3PJ7 - chains B and D of the 4 polymer chains in the assembly; structure by X-ray diffraction, 1.85 A resolution.

# Chain B (and D)
Protein: Red fluorescent protein eqFP578
Organism: Entacmaea quadricolor
Notes: chain D of this document is another copy of the same molecule, construct and numbering; everything in this record applies to it too
Chain sequence (229 residues; each row starts with the number of its first residue; note: 2 numbers in that range are skipped by the numbering (no residue carries them; nothing is unmodelled there)):
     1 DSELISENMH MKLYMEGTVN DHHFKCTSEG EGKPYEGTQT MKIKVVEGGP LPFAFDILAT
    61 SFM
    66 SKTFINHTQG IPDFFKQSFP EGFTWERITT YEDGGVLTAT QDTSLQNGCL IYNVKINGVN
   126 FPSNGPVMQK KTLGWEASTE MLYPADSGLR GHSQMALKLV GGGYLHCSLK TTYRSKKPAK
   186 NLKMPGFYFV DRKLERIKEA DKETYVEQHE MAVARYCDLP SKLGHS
Not modelled in the structure: 1-2, 228-231 (chain D: 1-3, 228-231)
Glycans and other covalent adducts: covalent link Met63-Ser66
Modified / non-standard residues: Met63 ({(4Z)-4-(4-hydroxybenzylidene)-2-[3-(methylthio)propanimidoyl]-5-oxo-4,5-dihydro-1H-imidazol-1-yl}acetic acid; NRQ)

# Chain B / chain D interface
Pairs across the interface (54; chain B residue first):
  Thr18(B) with Thr105(D)
  Asn20(B) with Glu91(D); Thr105(D); Arg179(D)
  Asp21(B) with Thr89(D); Glu91(D); Arg179(D)
  Thr89(B) with Asp21(D)
  Glu91(B) with Asn20(D); Asp21(D); Val124(D); Asn125(D), hydrogen bond (side chain-backbone)
  Arg92(B) with Val124(D)
  Ile93(B) with Ile93(D), hydrophobic; Val101(D), hydrophobic; Asn125(D)
  Gly99(B) with Lys175(D), hydrogen bond (backbone-side chain)
  Val101(B) with Ile93(D), hydrophobic
  Thr103(B) with Thr103(D); Asn122(D), hydrogen bond
  Ala104(B) with Asn122(D)
  Thr105(B) with Thr18(D); Asn20(D); Asn122(D), hydrogen bond; Val124(D)
  Lys120(B) with His23(D); Asn122(D)
  Asn122(B) with Thr103(D), hydrogen bond (side chain-backbone); Ala104(D); Thr105(D), hydrogen bond; Lys120(D); Asn122(D)
  Gly123(B) with Thr105(D)
  Val124(B) with Glu91(D); Arg92(D); Thr105(D)
  Asn125(B) with Glu91(D), hydrogen bond (backbone-side chain); Ile93(D); Lys175(D); Thr176(D); Thr177(D), hydrogen bond
  Pro127(B) with Asp151(D)
  Ser128(B) with Asp151(D), hydrogen bond (backbone-side chain)
  Asn129(B) with Asp151(D)
  Asp151(B) with Pro127(D); Ser128(D), hydrogen bond (side chain-backbone)
  Ser152(B) with Ser128(D)
  Lys175(B) with Gly99(D); Asn125(D)
  Thr176(B) with Asn125(D)
  Thr177(B) with Asn125(D), hydrogen bond
  Arg179(B) with Asn20(D); Asp21(D); Ser128(D)
Also at the interface, not in a pair above, chain B (28 interface residues in all): Phe126, Arg155
Also at the interface, not in a pair above, chain D (29 interface residues in all): Ile121, Gly123, Phe126, Ser152, Arg155

# Summary
Chain B and chain D form an interface of 28 and 29 residues respectively, with 11 hydrogen bonds. Among the
polar pairs are Glu91(B)-Asn125(D), Gly99(B)-Lys175(D) and Thr103(B)-Asn122(D).
Both chains are Red fluorescent protein eqFP578 (Entacmaea quadricolor). Entry 3PJ7 (Crystal structure of
far-red fluorescent protein Katushka crystallized at pH 8.5) was determined by X-ray diffraction, deposited
together with 3PIB, 3PJ5 and 3PJB.
